6HAY - chains B and C of the 4 polymer chains in the assembly; structure by X-ray diffraction, 2.24 A resolution.

== Chain B ==
Molecule: von Hippel-Lindau disease tumor suppressor
From: Homo sapiens
UniProt: P40337 (VHL_HUMAN); residue numbers follow UniProt; this construct covers 54-213
Chain sequence (162 residues; numbered 52 to 213; the number before each row is that of its first residue):
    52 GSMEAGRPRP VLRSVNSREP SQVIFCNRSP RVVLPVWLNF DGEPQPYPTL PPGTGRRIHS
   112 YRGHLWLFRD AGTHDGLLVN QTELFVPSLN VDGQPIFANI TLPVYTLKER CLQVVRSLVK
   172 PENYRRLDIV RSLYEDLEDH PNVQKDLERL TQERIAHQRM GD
Disordered / not traced: 52-58, 211-213
Differences from the reference sequence: expression tag (52-53)
Residues lining bound ligands: FX8 ((2S,4R)-N-[[2-[2-[2-[2-[4-[3-azanyl-6-(2-hydroxyphenyl)pyridazin-4-yl]piperazin-1-yl]ethoxy]ethoxy]ethoxy]-4-(4-methyl-1,3-thiazol-5-yl)phenyl]methyl]-1-[(2S)-2-[(1-fluoranylcyclopropyl)carbonylamino]-3,3-dimethyl-butanoyl]-4-oxidanyl-pyrrolidine-2-carboxamide): Asn-67, Arg-69, Phe-76, Pro-86, Trp-88, Phe-91, Tyr-98, Pro-99, Leu-101, Arg-107, Ile-109, His-110, Ser-111, Tyr-112, His-115, Trp-117
Swiss-Prot annotation at these positions:
  - region: Thr-157 to Val-166 (Interaction with Elongin BC complex)
  - natural variant: Leu-63 (L63P: In PCC), Arg-64 (R64P: In PCC), Ser-65 (S65A: In PCC; S65L: In VHLD; S65W: In VHLD), Val-66 to Gln-73 (deletion: In VHLD), Ser-68 (S68W: In PCC and VHLD), Glu-70 (E70K: In VHLD), Val-74 (V74G: In VHLD), Ile-75 (deletion: In VHLD), Phe-76 (F76I: In VHLD; F76L: In VHLD; F76S: In VHLD; deletion: In VHLD), Asn-78 (N78H: In VHLD; N78S: In VHLD; N78T: In VHLD), Arg-79 (R79P: In VHLD), Ser-80 (S80I: In VHLD; S80N: In PCC and VHLD; S80R: In VHLD), 64 further natural variant entries in UniProt
  - mutagenesis: Tyr-98 (Y98N: No interaction with HIF1A. No HIF1A degradation)
From the paper describing this entry:
  - binding site for FX8: Tyr-98

== Chain C ==
Molecule: Elongin-C
From: Homo sapiens
UniProt: Q15369 (ELOC_HUMAN); numbering as in UniProt (aligned over 17-112)
Chain sequence (97 residues; numbered 16 to 112; the number before each row is that of its first residue):
    16 MMYVKLISSD GHEFIVKREH ALTSGTIKAM LSGPGQFAEN ETNEVNFREI PSHVLSKVCM
    76 YFTYKVRYTN SSTEIPEFPI APEIALELLM AANFLDC
Differences from the reference sequence: initiating methionine (16)

== How chain B and chain C interact ==
Pairs across the interface - 37 pairs, chain B then chain C:
  Arg-79(B) / Glu-89(C)  salt bridge
  Pro-81(B) / Glu-92(C)
  Arg-82(B) / Glu-92(C)  salt bridge
  Gln-132(B) / Ser-86(C)  hydrogen bond (side chain-backbone)
  Gln-132(B) / Ser-87(C)  hydrogen bond
  Leu-153(B) / Ile-90(C)
  Leu-153(B) / Pro-91(C)
  Leu-153(B) / Glu-92(C)
  Val-155(B) / Tyr-83(C)
  Val-155(B) / Thr-84(C)
  Tyr-156(B) / Tyr-76(C)  hydrogen bond (backbone-side chain)
  Thr-157(B) / Tyr-76(C)
  Thr-157(B) / Cys-112(C)
  Leu-158(B) / Val-73(C)  hydrophobic
  Leu-158(B) / Tyr-76(C)  hydrogen bond (backbone-side chain)
  Leu-158(B) / Phe-93(C)  hydrophobic
  Leu-158(B) / Ala-107(C)  hydrophobic
  Leu-158(B) / Cys-112(C)  hydrogen bond (backbone-backbone)
  Lys-159(B) / Leu-104(C)
  Lys-159(B) / Ala-107(C)
  Lys-159(B) / Asn-108(C)  hydrogen bond
  Lys-159(B) / Cys-112(C)  hydrogen bond (backbone-backbone)
  Arg-161(B) / Glu-92(C)  salt bridge
  Arg-161(B) / Phe-93(C)  hydrogen bond (side chain-backbone)
  Arg-161(B) / Ile-95(C)
  Cys-162(B) / Ile-95(C)
  Cys-162(B) / Leu-103(C)  hydrophobic
  Cys-162(B) / Leu-104(C)  hydrophobic
  Leu-163(B) / Leu-104(C)  hydrophobic
  Val-165(B) / Ile-95(C)
  Leu-169(B) / Pro-97(C)  hydrophobic
  Leu-178(B) / Leu-101(C)  hydrophobic
  Ile-180(B) / Leu-101(C)  hydrophobic
  Ile-180(B) / Met-105(C)  hydrophobic
  Val-181(B) / Met-105(C)
  Leu-184(B) / Met-105(C)  hydrophobic
  Leu-184(B) / Asn-108(C)
Also at the interface, not in a pair above, chain B (23 interface residues in all): Pro-154, Gln-164, Val-166, Asp-187
Also at the interface, not in a pair above, chain C (23 interface residues in all): Tyr-79, Lys-80, Ala-100

== Overview ==
The chain B/chain C interface involves 23 residues from each chain; the contacts include 8 hydrogen bonds and
3 salt bridges. Polar pairs include Arg-79(B)/Glu-89(C), Arg-82(B)/Glu-92(C) and Arg-161(B)/Glu-92(C). Chain B
binds compound FX8. From UniProt: one mutagenesis site on chain B. The paper reports a binding site for FX8 at
Tyr-98(B).
Here chain B is von Hippel-Lindau disease tumor suppressor and chain C is Elongin-C, both from Homo sapiens.
Entry 6HAY (Crystal structure of PROTAC 1 in complex with the bromodomain of human SMARCA2 and
pVHL:ElonginC:ElonginB) was determined by X-ray diffraction, deposited together with 6HAX, 6HAZ and 6HR2.
